Entry 7KEE (X-ray diffraction, 3.45 A resolution); this record covers chains B and J of the 13 polymer chains in the assembly.

== Chain B ==
Molecule: DNA-directed RNA polymerase II subunit RPB2
From: Saccharomyces cerevisiae (strain ATCC 204508 / S288c)
Notes: EC 2.7.7.6
Reference sequence: P08518 (RPB2_YEAST); residues 1-1224 here = UniProt positions 1-1224
Chain sequence (1224 residues; each row starts with the number of its first residue):
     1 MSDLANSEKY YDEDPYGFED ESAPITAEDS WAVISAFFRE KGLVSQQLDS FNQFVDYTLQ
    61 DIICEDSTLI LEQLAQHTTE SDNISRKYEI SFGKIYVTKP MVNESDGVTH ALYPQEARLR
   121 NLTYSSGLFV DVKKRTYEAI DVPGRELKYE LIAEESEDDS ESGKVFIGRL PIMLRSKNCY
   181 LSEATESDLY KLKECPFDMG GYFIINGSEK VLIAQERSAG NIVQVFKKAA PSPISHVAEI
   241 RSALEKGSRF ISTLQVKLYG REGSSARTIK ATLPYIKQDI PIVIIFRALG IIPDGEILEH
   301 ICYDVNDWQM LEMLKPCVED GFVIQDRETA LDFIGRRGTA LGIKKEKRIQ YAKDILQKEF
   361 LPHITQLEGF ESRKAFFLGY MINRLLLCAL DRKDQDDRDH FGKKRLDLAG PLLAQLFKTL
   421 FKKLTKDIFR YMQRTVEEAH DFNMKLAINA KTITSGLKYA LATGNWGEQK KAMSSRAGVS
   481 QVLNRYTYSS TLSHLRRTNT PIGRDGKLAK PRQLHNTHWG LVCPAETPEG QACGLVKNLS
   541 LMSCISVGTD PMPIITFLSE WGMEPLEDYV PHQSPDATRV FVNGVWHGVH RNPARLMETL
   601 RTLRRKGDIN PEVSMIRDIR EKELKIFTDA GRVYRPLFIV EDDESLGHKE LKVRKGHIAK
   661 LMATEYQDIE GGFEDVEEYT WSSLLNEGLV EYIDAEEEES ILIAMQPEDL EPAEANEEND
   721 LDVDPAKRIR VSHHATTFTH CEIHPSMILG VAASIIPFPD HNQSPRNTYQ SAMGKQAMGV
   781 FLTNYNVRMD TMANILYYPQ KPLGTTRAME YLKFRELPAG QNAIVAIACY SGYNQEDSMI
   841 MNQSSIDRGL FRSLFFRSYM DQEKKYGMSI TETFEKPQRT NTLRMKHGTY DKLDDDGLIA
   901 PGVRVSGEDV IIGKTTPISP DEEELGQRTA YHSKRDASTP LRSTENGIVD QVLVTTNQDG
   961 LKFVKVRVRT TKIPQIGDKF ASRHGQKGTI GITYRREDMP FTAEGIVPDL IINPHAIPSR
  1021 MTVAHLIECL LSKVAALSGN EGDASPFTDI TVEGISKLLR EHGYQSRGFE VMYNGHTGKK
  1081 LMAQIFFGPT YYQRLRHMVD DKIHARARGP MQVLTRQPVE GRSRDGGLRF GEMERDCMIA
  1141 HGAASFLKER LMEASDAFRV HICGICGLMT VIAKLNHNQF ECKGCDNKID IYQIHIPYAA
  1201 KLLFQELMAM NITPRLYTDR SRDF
Not modelled in the structure: 1-19, 71-89, 135-163, 336-344, 438-445, 503-508, 669-677, 716-721, 920-932
Ion coordination: Zn2+: Cys-1163, Cys-1182, Cys-1185
Small-molecule neighbours: WCG ((1S)-1,4-anhydro-5-O-[(R)-hydroxy{[(S)-hydroxy(phosphonooxy)phosphoryl]oxy}phosphoryl]-1-(3-methoxynaphthalen-2-yl)-D-ribitol): Arg-766, Tyr-769, Asp-837, Ser-1019, Arg-1020
Reported in the primary citation:
  - binding site for WCG: Arg-766, Ser-1019, Arg-1020

== Chain J ==
Molecule: DNA-directed RNA polymerases I, II, and III subunit RPABC5
From: Saccharomyces cerevisiae (strain ATCC 204508 / S288c)
Reference sequence: P22139 (RPAB5_YEAST); residue numbers follow UniProt; this construct covers 1-70
Chain sequence (70 residues; row label = number of the first residue in the row):
     1 MIVPVRCFSC GKVVGDKWES YLNLLQEDEL DEGTALSRLG LKRYCCRRMI LTHVDLIEKF
    61 LRYNPLEKRD
Not modelled in the structure: 66-70
Ion coordination: Zn2+: Cys-7, Cys-10, Cys-45, Cys-46

== How chain B and chain J interact ==
Pairs across the interface (62):
  Tyr-190(B) with Lys-59(J); Arg-62(J); Tyr-63(J)
  Lys-193(B) with Pro-65(J)
  Glu-194(B) with Tyr-63(J)
  Cys-195(B) with Tyr-63(J)
  Pro-196(B) with Tyr-63(J)
  Phe-197(B) with Lys-59(J)
  Thr-783(B) with Lys-59(J); Phe-60(J); Tyr-63(J), hydrogen bond
  Asn-784(B) with Tyr-63(J)
  Tyr-785(B) with Met-1(J); Phe-60(J), hydrophobic
  Ile-795(B) with Met-1(J), hydrophobic
  Tyr-797(B) with Met-1(J)
  Tyr-798(B) with Ile-2(J); Pro-4(J), hydrophobic
  Pro-799(B) with Met-1(J)
  Gln-800(B) with Arg-48(J); Met-49(J); Thr-52(J), hydrogen bond
  Lys-801(B) with Leu-51(J), hydrogen bond (side chain-backbone); Thr-52(J), hydrogen bond (backbone-backbone)
  Leu-803(B) with Leu-51(J), hydrophobic; Thr-52(J)
  Glu-816(B) with Val-54(J); Leu-56(J); Lys-59(J), salt bridge
  Asn-822(B) with Arg-48(J), hydrogen bond (backbone-side chain); Thr-52(J)
  Ile-824(B) with Tyr-44(J), hydrophobic; Arg-48(J)
  Ser-845(B) with Phe-8(J)
  Arg-848(B) with Cys-7(J), hydrogen bond (side chain-backbone); Phe-8(J), hydrogen bond (side chain-backbone); Ser-9(J), hydrogen bond (side chain-backbone); Cys-10(J), hydrogen bond (side chain-backbone); Gly-11(J)
  Gly-849(B) with Phe-8(J)
  Leu-850(B) with Phe-8(J)
  Arg-996(B) with Ser-9(J); Cys-10(J), hydrogen bond (side chain-backbone)
  Glu-1004(B) with Arg-43(J)
  Ile-1006(B) with Ser-9(J); Tyr-44(J), hydrophobic; Cys-45(J), hydrophobic
  Val-1007(B) with Ser-9(J), hydrogen bond (backbone-side chain)
  Asp-1009(B) with Phe-8(J); Ser-9(J); Arg-48(J), salt bridge
  Lys-1033(B) with Tyr-44(J)
  Ala-1036(B) with Tyr-44(J); Arg-47(J)
  Leu-1037(B) with Tyr-44(J), hydrophobic; Arg-47(J), hydrogen bond (backbone-side chain)
  Ser-1038(B) with Gly-33(J)
  Gly-1039(B) with Leu-51(J)
  Asn-1040(B) with Glu-32(J)
  Tyr-1064(B) with Tyr-44(J)
  Glu-1070(B) with Tyr-44(J), hydrogen bond
  Phe-1087(B) with Tyr-44(J)
Interface residues without a listed pair, chain B (45 interface residues in all): Lys-191, Val-780, Leu-796, Arg-815, Pro-818, Asn-842, Ser-844, Ala-1035
Interface residues without a listed pair, chain J (30 interface residues in all): Val-3, Arg-6, Leu-36, His-53, Asn-64

== Summary ==
45 residues of chain B face 30 of chain J across their interface; the contacts include 13 hydrogen bonds and 2
salt bridges. Polar contacts include Glu-816(B)/Lys-59(J), Asp-1009(B)/Arg-48(J) and Thr-783(B)/Tyr-63(J).
Bound to chain B: compound WCG. Cys-1163(B), Cys-1182(B) and Cys-1185(B) form the Zn2+ site. From the paper: a
binding site for WCG at Arg-766(B), Ser-1019(B) and Arg-1020(B).
Chain B is DNA-directed RNA polymerase II subunit RPB2 and chain J is DNA-directed RNA polymerases I, II, and
III subunit RPABC5, both from Saccharomyces cerevisiae (strain ATCC 204508 / S288c); the structure, RNA
polymerase II elongation complex with unnatural base dTPT3, rNaMTP bound to E-site, was determined by X-ray
diffraction (same publication as 7KED and 7KEF).
